5FQ7 - chains B and D of the 10 polymer chains in the assembly; structure by X-ray diffraction, 3.40 A resolution.

[Chain B (and D)]
Molecule: BT_2264
Organism: Bacteroides thetaiotaomicron
Notes: chain D of this document is another copy of the same molecule, construct and numbering; everything in this record applies to it too
UniProt: Q8A5H5 (Q8A5H5_BACTN); numbering as in UniProt (aligned over 1-984)
Amino-acid sequence (984 residues; numbered 1 to 984; the number before each row is that of its first residue):
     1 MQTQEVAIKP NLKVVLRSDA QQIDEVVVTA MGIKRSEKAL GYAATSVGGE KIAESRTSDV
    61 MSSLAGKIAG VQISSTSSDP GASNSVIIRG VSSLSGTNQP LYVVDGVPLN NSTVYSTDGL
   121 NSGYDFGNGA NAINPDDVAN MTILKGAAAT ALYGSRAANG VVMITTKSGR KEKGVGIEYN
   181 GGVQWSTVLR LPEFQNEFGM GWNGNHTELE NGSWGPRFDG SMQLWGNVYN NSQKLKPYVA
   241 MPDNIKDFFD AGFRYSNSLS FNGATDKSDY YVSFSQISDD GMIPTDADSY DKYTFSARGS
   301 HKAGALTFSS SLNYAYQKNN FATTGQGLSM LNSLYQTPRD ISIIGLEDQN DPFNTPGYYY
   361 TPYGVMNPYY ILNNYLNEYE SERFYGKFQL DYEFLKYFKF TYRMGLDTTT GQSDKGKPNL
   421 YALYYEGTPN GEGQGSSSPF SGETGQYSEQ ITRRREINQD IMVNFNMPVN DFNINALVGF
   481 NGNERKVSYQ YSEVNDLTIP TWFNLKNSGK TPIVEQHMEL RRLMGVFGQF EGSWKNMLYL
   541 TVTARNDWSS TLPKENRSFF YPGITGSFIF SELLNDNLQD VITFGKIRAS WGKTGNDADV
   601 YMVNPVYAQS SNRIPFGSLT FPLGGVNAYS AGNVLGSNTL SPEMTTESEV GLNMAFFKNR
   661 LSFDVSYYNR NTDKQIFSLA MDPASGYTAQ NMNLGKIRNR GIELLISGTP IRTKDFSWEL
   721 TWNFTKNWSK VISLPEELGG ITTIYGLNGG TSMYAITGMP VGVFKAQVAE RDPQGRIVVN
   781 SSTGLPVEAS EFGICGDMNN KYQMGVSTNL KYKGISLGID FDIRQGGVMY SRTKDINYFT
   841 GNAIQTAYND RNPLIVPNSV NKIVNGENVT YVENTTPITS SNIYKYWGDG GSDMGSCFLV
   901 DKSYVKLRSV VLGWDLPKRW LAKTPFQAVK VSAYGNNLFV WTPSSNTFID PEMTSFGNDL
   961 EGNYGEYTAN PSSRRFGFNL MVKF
Not modelled in the structure: 1-36, 573-577 (chain D: 1-37, 574-577)
Bound ions: Na+ site 1: Asp280, Gly281, Ile283, Thr285, Asp288; Mg2+: Ala631, Asn633 (shared with 1 residue of chain A); Na+ site 2 near Asp850 (its only coordinating residue here)

[How chain B and chain D interact]
Pairs across the interface (106):
  Arg170(B) with Ala303(D)
  Ile177(B) with Leu306(D), hydrophobic
  Phe261(B) with Phe308(D); Phe388(D), hydrophobic; Leu390(D), hydrophobic
  Asn262(B) with Phe308(D)
  Gly263(B) with His301(D)
  Ala264(B) with His301(D), hydrogen bond (backbone-side chain)
  Thr265(B) with Thr265(D)
  Ser268(B) with Ser268(D), hydrogen bond
  Tyr270(B) with Tyr270(D), hydrophobic; Gly299(D), hydrogen bond (side chain-backbone); Phe308(D), hydrophobic; Ser310(D), hydrogen bond (side chain-backbone)
  Val272(B) with Phe388(D), hydrophobic
  Phe295(B) with Ser310(D); Leu312(D), hydrophobic; Phe388(D), hydrophobic
  Ala297(B) with Leu312(D), hydrophobic
  Gly299(B) with Tyr270(D), hydrogen bond (backbone-side chain)
  His301(B) with Gly263(D); Ala264(D)
  Ala303(B) with Val175(D)
  Leu306(B) with Ile177(D), hydrophobic
  Phe308(B) with Phe261(D); Asn262(D); Tyr270(D), hydrophobic
  Ser310(B) with Tyr270(D), hydrogen bond (backbone-side chain); Val272(D); Phe295(D); Ala297(D)
  Leu312(B) with Phe295(D), hydrophobic; Ala297(D), hydrophobic; Leu312(D)
  Tyr314(B) with Phe384(D), hydrophobic; Leu406(D), hydrophobic
  Glu380(B) with Arg453(D), salt bridge; Lys486(D), salt bridge
  Glu382(B) with Thr408(D), hydrogen bond; Arg453(D), salt bridge; Arg455(D), salt bridge
  Phe384(B) with Tyr314(D), hydrophobic; Phe384(D), hydrophobic
  Phe388(B) with Phe261(D), hydrophobic; Val272(D), hydrophobic; Phe295(D), hydrophobic
  Leu390(B) with Phe261(D), hydrophobic
  Leu406(B) with Tyr314(D)
  Thr408(B) with Glu382(D), hydrogen bond
  Thr410(B) with Thr410(D), hydrogen bond; Arg453(D)
  Gln412(B) with Arg453(D), hydrogen bond
  Tyr447(B) with Gln516(D), hydrogen bond
  Glu449(B) with Gln490(D), hydrogen bond (backbone-side chain); Gln516(D), hydrogen bond
  Ile451(B) with Ile451(D), hydrophobic; Gln490(D)
  Arg453(B) with Glu380(D), salt bridge; Glu382(D), salt bridge; Thr410(D); Gln412(D), hydrogen bond; Ile451(D)
  Arg455(B) with Tyr314(D); Glu382(D), salt bridge
  Gln490(B) with Glu449(D), hydrogen bond (side chain-backbone); Ile451(D); Gln490(D); Tyr491(D); Ser492(D), hydrogen bond
  Tyr491(B) with Gln490(D)
  Ser492(B) with Gln490(D), hydrogen bond
  Thr498(B) with Asn627(D), hydrogen bond
  Ile499(B) with Tyr629(D), hydrophobic
  Trp502(B) with Tyr629(D)
  Asn504(B) with Gln516(D)
  Leu505(B) with Val514(D), hydrophobic; Gln516(D), hydrogen bond (backbone-side chain)
  Lys506(B) with Gln609(D); Asn627(D); Tyr629(D)
  Asn507(B) with Asn627(D); Tyr629(D), hydrogen bond
  Ser508(B) with Asn627(D)
  Gly509(B) with Pro622(D); Gly625(D); Asn627(D)
  Thr511(B) with Thr511(D)
  Pro512(B) with Thr511(D); Pro512(D)
  Val514(B) with Leu505(D), hydrophobic; Pro512(D), hydrophobic; Val514(D), hydrophobic
  Gln516(B) with Tyr447(D), hydrogen bond; Glu449(D), hydrogen bond; Asn504(D); Leu505(D), hydrogen bond (side chain-backbone)
  Gln609(B) with Lys506(D), hydrogen bond (side chain-backbone)
  Pro622(B) with Gly509(D)
  Gly625(B) with Gly509(D)
  Asn627(B) with Thr498(D), hydrogen bond; Lys506(D); Ser508(D); Gly509(D)
  Tyr629(B) with Ile499(D), hydrophobic; Trp502(D); Asn507(D), hydrogen bond
Interface residues without a listed pair, chain B (62 interface residues in all): Val175, Arg298, Ser300, Tyr316, Lys486, Ser488, Tyr489
Interface residues without a listed pair, chain D (63 interface residues in all): Arg170, Ser309, Tyr316, Lys387, Gln450, Ser488, Val626

[Summary]
Chain B and chain D form an interface of 62 and 63 residues respectively, with 26 hydrogen bonds and 7 salt
bridges. Polar contacts include Glu380(B)-Arg453(D), Glu380(B)-Lys486(D) and Glu382(B)-Arg453(D). Ala631(B)
and Asn633(B) form the Mg2+ site.
Chain B and chain D are both BT_2264 (Bacteroides thetaiotaomicron); the structure, Crystal structure of the
SusCD complex BT2261-2264 from Bacteroides thetaiotaomicron, was determined by X-ray diffraction, deposited
together with 5FQ6, 5FQ8 and 5T4Y.
